Entry 4NF1 (X-ray diffraction, 1.40 A resolution); this record covers chains A and B.

# Chain A (and B)
Name: Acetylglutamate kinase
Organism: Xylella fastidiosa Temecula1
Notes: EC 2.7.2.8; chain B of this document is another copy of the same molecule, construct and numbering; everything in this record applies to it too
Reference sequence: Q87EL2 (ARGB_XYLFT); residues 293-438 here correspond to UniProt positions 276-421 (UniProt number = residue number - 17)
Amino-acid sequence (150 residues; numbered 289 to 438; the number before each row is that of its first residue):
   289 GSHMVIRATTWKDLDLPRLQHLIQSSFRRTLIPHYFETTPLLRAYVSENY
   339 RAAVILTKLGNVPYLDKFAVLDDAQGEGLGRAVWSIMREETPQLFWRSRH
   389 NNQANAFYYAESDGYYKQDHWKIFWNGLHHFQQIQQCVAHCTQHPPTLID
Disordered / not traced: 289-292
Differences from the reference sequence: expression tag (289-292)
Small-molecule neighbours: N-acetyl-L-glutamate (NLG): Phe315, Arg317, Tyr352, Leu353, Asp354, Lys355, Phe356, Trp384, Arg385, Arg387, Tyr396, Trp409, Thr435, Leu436
Reported in the primary citation:
  - binding site for N-acetyl-L-glutamate: Arg317, Tyr352, Leu353, Asp354, Lys355, Phe356, Arg385, Arg387, Asn390
  - conformationally variable residues (side-chain flip): Arg317
  - catalytic residues: Tyr352, Tyr396 (proposed by the authors, not directly observed)
  - self-association interface (contacts with another copy of this molecule); pairs are residue here / residue on that copy: Ser400-Tyr403, Tyr397, Asp401, Lys405, Phe419, Gln423, Val426

# How chain A and chain B interact
Pairs across the interface - 27 pairs, chain A then chain B:
  Tyr397(A) with Tyr397(B), hydrogen bond (side chain-backbone); Tyr403(B), hydrogen bond (backbone-side chain); Lys405(B), hydrogen bond (backbone-side chain)
  Ala398(A) with Lys405(B)
  Ser400(A) with Tyr403(B), hydrogen bond; Lys405(B), hydrogen bond (backbone-side chain)
  Asp401(A) with Tyr404(B); Lys405(B), hydrogen bond (backbone-backbone)
  Gly402(A) with Tyr403(B)
  Tyr403(A) with Ser400(B); Gly402(B); Tyr403(B), hydrogen bond (backbone-backbone); Trp413(B)
  Tyr404(A) with Asp401(B); Phe419(B), hydrophobic
  Lys405(A) with Asp401(B), hydrogen bond (backbone-backbone)
  Phe412(A) with Tyr403(B)
  Trp413(A) with Tyr403(B)
  Leu416(A) with Tyr404(B), hydrogen bond (backbone-side chain)
  His417(A) with Tyr404(B)
  Phe419(A) with Tyr404(B), hydrophobic; Ile422(B), hydrophobic; Gln423(B); Val426(B), hydrophobic
  Ile422(A) with Tyr404(B), hydrophobic; Phe419(B), hydrophobic
  Gln423(A) with Phe419(B)
Also at the interface, not in a pair above, chain A (17 interface residues in all): Tyr396, Val426
Also at the interface, not in a pair above, chain B (13 interface residues in all): Leu416

# Summary
17 residues of chain A and 13 residues of chain B are in contact; the contacts include 9 hydrogen bonds. Among
the polar pairs are Tyr397(A)-Tyr397(B), Tyr397(A)-Tyr403(B) and Tyr397(A)-Lys405(B). Ligands of chain A:
N-acetyl-L-glutamate. The paper reports catalytic residues Tyr352(A) and Tyr396(A); a binding site for
N-acetyl-L-glutamate at Arg317(A), Tyr352(A) and Leu353(A) among others.
Both chains are Acetylglutamate kinase (Xylella fastidiosa Temecula1). Entry 4NF1 (Structure of
N-acetyltransferase domain of X. fastidiosa NAGS/K without his-tag) was determined by X-ray diffraction
together with 4NEX from the same study.
